Entry 1C0W (X-ray diffraction, 3.20 A resolution); this record covers chains F and B of the 6 polymer chains in the assembly.

[Chain F]
Molecule: 21-nt DNA strand
Sequence (21 nucleotides; each row starts with the number of its first residue):
   501 ATTAGGTTAG GCTACCCTAA T

[Chain B]
Protein: Diphtheria toxin repressor
Source organism: Corynebacterium diphtheriae
Reference sequence: P33120 (DTXR_CORDI); residue numbers follow UniProt; this construct covers 2-226
Amino-acid sequence (225 residues; each row starts with the number of its first residue):
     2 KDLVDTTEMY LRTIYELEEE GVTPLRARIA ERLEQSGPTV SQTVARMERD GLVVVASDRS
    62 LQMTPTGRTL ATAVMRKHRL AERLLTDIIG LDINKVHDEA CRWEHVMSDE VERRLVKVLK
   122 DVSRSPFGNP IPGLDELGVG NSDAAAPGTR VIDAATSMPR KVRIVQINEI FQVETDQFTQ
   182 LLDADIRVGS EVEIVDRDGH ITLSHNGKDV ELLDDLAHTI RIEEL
Not modelled in the structure: 141-146
Ion coordination: Co2+ site 1: Met-10, Cys-102, Glu-105, His-106; Co2+ site 2: His-79, Glu-83, His-98, Glu-170, Gln-173

[How chain F and chain B interact]
Contacting residue pairs (9):
  DA501(F) with Leu-26(B), phosphate contact; Arg-27(B), hydrogen bond to the phosphate; Ala-28(B), hydrogen bond to the phosphate; Ser-42(B), sugar contact; Arg-60(B), phosphate contact
  DT502(F) with Arg-27(B), salt bridge to the phosphate; Pro-39(B), base contact; Ser-42(B), hydrogen bond to the phosphate
  DT503(F) with Pro-39(B), base contact
Other interface residues (no listed pair), chain F (4 interface residues in all): DA504
Other interface residues (no listed pair), chain B (7 interface residues in all): Gly-38

[Summary]
4 residues of chain F face 7 of chain B across their interface, with 3 hydrogen bonds and 1 salt bridge. Among
the polar pairs are DA501(F)/Arg-27(B), DA501(F)/Ala-28(B) and DT502(F)/Ser-42(B). The Co2+ site 1 is built by
Met-10(B), Cys-102(B), Glu-105(B) and His-106(B).
Chain F is a 21-nt DNA strand and chain B is Diphtheria toxin repressor (Corynebacterium diphtheriae); the
structure, Crystal structure of the cobalt-activated diphtheria toxin repressor-DNA complex reveals a metal
binding sh-like domain, was determined by X-ray diffraction.
